Entry 7YAC (electron microscopy, 3.24 A resolution); this record covers chains B and C of the 5 polymer chains in the assembly.

[Chain B]
Name: Guanine nucleotide-binding protein G(I)/G(S)/G(T) subunit beta-1
Source organism: Homo sapiens
Reference sequence: P62873 (GBB1_HUMAN); numbering as in UniProt (aligned over 2-340)
Amino-acid sequence (350 residues; row label = number of the first residue in the row; numbers below 1 keep their minus sign (Met-9 is residue -9)):
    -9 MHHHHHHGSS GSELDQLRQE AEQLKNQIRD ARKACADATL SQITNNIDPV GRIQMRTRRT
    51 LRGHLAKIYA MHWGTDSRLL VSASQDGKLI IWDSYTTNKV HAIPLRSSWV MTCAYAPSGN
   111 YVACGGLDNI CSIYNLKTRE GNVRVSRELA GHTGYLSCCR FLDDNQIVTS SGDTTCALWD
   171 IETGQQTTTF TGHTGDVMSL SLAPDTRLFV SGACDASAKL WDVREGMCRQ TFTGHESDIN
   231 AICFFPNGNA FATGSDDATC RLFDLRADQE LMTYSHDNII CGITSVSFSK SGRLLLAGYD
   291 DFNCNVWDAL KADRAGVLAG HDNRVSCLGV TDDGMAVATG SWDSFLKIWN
Disordered / not traced: -9 to 0
Differences from the reference sequence: initiating methionine (-9); expression tag (-8 to 1)
Curated features (UniProtKB/Swiss-Prot):
  - modified residue: Ser2 (N-acetylserine), His266 (Phosphohistidine)
  - natural variant: Leu30 (L30F: In MRD42; uncertain significance), Arg52 (R52G: In MRD42), Gly64 (G64V: In MRD42), Asp76 (D76E: In MRD42; D76G: In MRD42), Gly77 (G77S: In MRD42), Lys78 (K78R: In MRD42), Ile80 (I80N: In MRD42; I80T: In MRD42), His91 (H91R: In MRD42; uncertain significance), Ala92 (A92T: In MRD42), Pro94 (P94S: In MRD42), Leu95 (L95P: In MRD42), Arg96 (R96L: In MRD42), 5 further natural variant entries in UniProt

[Chain C]
Name: Guanine nucleotide-binding protein G(I)/G(S)/G(O) subunit gamma-2
Source organism: Homo sapiens
Reference sequence: P59768 (GBG2_HUMAN); residues 1-71 here = UniProt positions 1-71
Amino-acid sequence (71 residues; each row starts with the number of its first residue):
     1 MASNNTASIA QARKLVEQLK MEANIDRIKV SKAAADLMAY CEAHAKEDPL LTPVPASENP
    61 FREKKFFCAI L
Disordered / not traced: 1-5, 67-71
Curated features (UniProtKB/Swiss-Prot):
  - modified residue: Ala2 (N-acetylalanine), Cys68 (Cysteine methyl ester)
  - lipidation: Cys68 (S-geranylgeranyl cysteine)

[Chain B / chain C interface]
Residue-residue contacts (53):
  Leu7(B) with Ala12(C), hydrophobic; Val16(C), hydrophobic
  Leu14(B) with Leu19(C); Lys20(C)
  Ile18(B) with Ala23(C), hydrophobic
  Cys25(B) with Ile28(C); Val30(C)
  Ala26(B) with Val30(C), hydrophobic
  Asp27(B) with Val30(C); Ser31(C)
  Leu30(B) with Ala34(C), hydrophobic
  Ile37(B) with Glu42(C)
  Arg48(B) with Phe61(C); Glu63(C)
  Arg49(B) with Phe61(C), hydrogen bond (side chain-backbone); Arg62(C), hydrogen bond (side chain-backbone)
  Ser84(B) with Phe61(C)
  Tyr85(B) with Pro60(C); Phe61(C), hydrophobic
  Met217(B) with Met21(C), hydrophobic
  Arg219(B) with Glu22(C)
  Thr221(B) with Glu22(C)
  Phe235(B) with Leu37(C), hydrophobic; Tyr40(C), hydrophobic; Cys41(C), hydrophobic
  Pro236(B) with Tyr40(C)
  Asp254(B) with Ala33(C)
  Arg256(B) with Asp26(C); Arg27(C); Ile28(C)
  Ala257(B) with Ile28(C), hydrophobic
  Asp258(B) with Ile25(C); Arg27(C), salt bridge
  Leu261(B) with Val30(C), hydrophobic
  Ser279(B) with Asp48(C), hydrogen bond
  Lys280(B) with Asp48(C)
  Ser281(B) with Tyr40(C); Cys41(C); His44(C); Asp48(C), hydrogen bond; Leu51(C)
  Gly282(B) with Cys41(C), hydrogen bond (backbone-side chain)
  Arg283(B) with Leu51(C)
  Leu284(B) with Leu51(C), hydrophobic
  Asp323(B) with Pro49(C)
  Gly324(B) with Pro49(C); Leu50(C)
  Met325(B) with Pro49(C), hydrophobic; Leu50(C)
  Ala326(B) with Phe61(C), hydrophobic
  Ile338(B) with Phe61(C), hydrophobic
  Asn340(B) with Asn59(C), hydrogen bond; Phe61(C)
Also at the interface, not in a pair above, chain B (50 interface residues in all): Leu4, Glu10, Ala11, Ala21, Arg22, Ala28, Val40, Ile43, Met45, Thr47, Cys218, Gln220, Asn237, Leu252, Gln259, Leu300
Also at the interface, not in a pair above, chain C (37 interface residues in all): Ser8, Ile9, Arg13, Leu15, Gln18, Lys29, Met38, Ala45

[In short]
Chain B and chain C form an interface of 50 and 37 residues respectively; the contacts include 6 hydrogen
bonds and 1 salt bridge. Polar contacts include Asp258(B)-Arg27(C), Arg49(B)-Phe61(C) and Arg49(B)-Arg62(C).
Here chain B is Guanine nucleotide-binding protein G(I)/G(S)/G(T) subunit beta-1 and chain C is Guanine
nucleotide-binding protein G(I)/G(S)/G(O) subunit gamma-2, both from Homo sapiens. Entry 7YAC
(Paltusotine-bound SSTR2-Gi complex) was determined by electron microscopy (same publication as 7YAE).
